8UA0 - chains B and G of the 7 polymer chains in the assembly; structure by electron microscopy, 3.50 A resolution.

Chain B:
Name: Cell division control protein 48
Organism: Saccharomyces cerevisiae
Notes: EC 3.6.4.6
Reference sequence: P25694 (CDC48_YEAST); residues 1-835 here = UniProt positions 1-835
Sequence (835 residues; each row starts with the number of its first residue):
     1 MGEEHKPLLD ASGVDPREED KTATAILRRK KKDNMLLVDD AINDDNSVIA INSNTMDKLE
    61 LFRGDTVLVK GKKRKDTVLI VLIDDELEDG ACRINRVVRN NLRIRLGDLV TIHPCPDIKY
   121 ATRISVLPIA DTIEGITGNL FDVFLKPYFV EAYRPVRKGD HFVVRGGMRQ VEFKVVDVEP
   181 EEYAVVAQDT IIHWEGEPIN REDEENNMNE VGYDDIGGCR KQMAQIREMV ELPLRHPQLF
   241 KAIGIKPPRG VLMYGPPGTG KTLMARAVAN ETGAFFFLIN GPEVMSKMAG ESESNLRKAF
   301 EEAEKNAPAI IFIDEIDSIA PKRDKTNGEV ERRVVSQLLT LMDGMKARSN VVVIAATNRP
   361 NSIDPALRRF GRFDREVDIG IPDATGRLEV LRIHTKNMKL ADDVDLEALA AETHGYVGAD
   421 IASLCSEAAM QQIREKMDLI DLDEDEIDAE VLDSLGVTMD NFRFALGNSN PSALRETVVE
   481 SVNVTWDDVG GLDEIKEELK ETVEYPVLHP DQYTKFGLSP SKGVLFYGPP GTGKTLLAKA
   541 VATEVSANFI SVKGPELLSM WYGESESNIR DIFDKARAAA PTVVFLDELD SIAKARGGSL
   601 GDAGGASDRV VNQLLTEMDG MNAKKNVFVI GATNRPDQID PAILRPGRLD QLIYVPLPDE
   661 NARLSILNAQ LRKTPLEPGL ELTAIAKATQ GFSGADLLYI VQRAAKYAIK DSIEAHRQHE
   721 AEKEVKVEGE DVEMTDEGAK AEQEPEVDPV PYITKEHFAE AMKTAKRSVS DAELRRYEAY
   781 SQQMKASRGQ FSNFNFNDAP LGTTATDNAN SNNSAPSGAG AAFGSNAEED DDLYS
Unresolved in the structure: 1-207, 723-747, 789-835
Ion coordination: Mg2+ site 1: T262 (together with 08T); Mg2+ site 2: T535 (together with 08T)
Residues lining bound ligands:
  - 08T ([[[(2R,3S,4R,5R)-5-(6-aminopurin-9-yl)-3,4-bis(oxidanyl)oxolan-2-yl]methoxy-oxidanyl-phosphoryl]oxy-oxidanyl-phosphoryl]oxy-tris(fluoranyl)beryllium), molecule 1: D215, I216, G217, P256, P257, G258, T259, G260, K261, T262, L263, R266, E315, N358, V390, H394, G418, A419, A422
  - 08T, molecule 2: D343, R369, F370, R372
  - 08T, molecule 3: D488, V489, G490, P529, P530, G531, T532, G533, K534, T535, L536, E588, N634, I666, Q670, G694, A695, L698
  - 08T, molecule 4: D619, R645, R648
From the paper describing this entry:
  - catalytic residues: E315, R369, R372, E588, R645, R648 (citing earlier work)

Chain G:
Name: Substrate
Organism: Saccharomyces cerevisiae
Sequence (22 residues; row label = number of the first residue in the row):
     1 AAAAAAAAAA AAAVAVAVAV AA

How chain B and chain G interact:
Contacting residue pairs - 13 pairs, chain B then chain G:
  M288(B) - A2(G)
  N327(B) - A7(G)
  M560(B) - V16(G)  hydrogen bond (backbone-backbone)
  W561(B) - V14(G)
  W561(B) - A15(G)  hydrophobic
  W561(B) - V16(G)
  Y562(B) - V14(G)
  Y562(B) - V16(G)  hydrophobic
  G601(B) - A19(G)
  D602(B) - V18(G)
  A603(B) - V16(G)
  A603(B) - A17(G)
  A603(B) - V18(G)  hydrophobic
Also at the interface, not in a pair above, chain B (10 interface residues in all): K287, A289
Also at the interface, not in a pair above, chain G (12 interface residues in all): A1, A3, A4, A13

Overview:
10 residues of chain B and 12 residues of chain G are in contact, with 1 hydrogen bond. The hydrogen-bonded
pair M560(B)-V16(G) is a backbone contact. Bound to chain B: 4 copies of compound 08T. From the paper:
catalytic residues E315(B), R369(B) and R372(B) among others.
Here chain B is Cell division control protein 48 and chain G is Substrate, both from Saccharomyces cerevisiae.
Entry 8UA0 (Cdc48-Shp1 unfolding native substrate, Class 8) was determined by electron microscopy together
with 8U7T, 8U8I, 8U9C, 8U9P, 8U9Q, 8U9Z and 3 further entries from the same study.
